Entry 6Q3Q (X-ray diffraction, 2.00 A resolution); this record covers chains A and a of the 4 polymer chains in the assembly.

Chain A:
Name: Outer envelope protein 64, mitochondrial
UniProtKB: F4KCL7 (OE64M_ARATH); numbering as in UniProt (aligned over 483-603)
Sequence (121 residues; numbered 483 to 603; the number before each row is that of its first residue):
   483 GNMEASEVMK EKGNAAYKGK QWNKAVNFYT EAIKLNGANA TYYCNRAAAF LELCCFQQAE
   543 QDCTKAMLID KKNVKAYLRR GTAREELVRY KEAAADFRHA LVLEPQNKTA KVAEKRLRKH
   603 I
Differences from the reference sequence: engineered mutation E568 (Ser in F4KCL7)

Chain a:
Name: Gly-ser-lys-met-glu-glu-val-asp
Sequence (8 residues; numbered 0 to 7; the number before each row is that of its first residue; numbering starts at 0):
     0 GSKMEEVD

How chain A and chain a interact:
Contacting residue pairs (24; chain A residue first):
  K492(A) - D7(a)  hydrogen bond (side chain-backbone)
  N496(A) - V6(a)
  N496(A) - D7(a)  hydrogen bond (side chain-backbone)
  Y499(A) - M3(a)
  Y499(A) - E4(a)
  Y499(A) - V6(a)  hydrophobic
  Y511(A) - V6(a)
  T523(A) - D7(a)
  N527(A) - V6(a)
  N527(A) - D7(a)  hydrogen bond (side chain-backbone)
  A530(A) - V6(a)  hydrophobic
  V556(A) - S1(a)
  K557(A) - S1(a)
  K557(A) - K2(a)  hydrogen bond (side chain-backbone)
  K557(A) - E5(a)  hydrogen bond (side chain-backbone)
  K557(A) - D7(a)  salt bridge
  L560(A) - M3(a)
  R561(A) - M3(a)  hydrogen bond (side chain-backbone)
  R561(A) - E5(a)  hydrogen bond (side chain-backbone)
  T564(A) - M3(a)
  E586(A) - G0(a)
  E586(A) - S1(a)  hydrogen bond
  N589(A) - S1(a)  hydrogen bond (side chain-backbone)
  T591(A) - M3(a)
Other interface residues (no listed pair), chain A (16 interface residues in all): L533

Overview:
The interface between chain A and chain a involves 16 residues on one side and 8 on the other; the contacts
include 9 hydrogen bonds and 1 salt bridge. Polar pairs include K557(A)-D7(a), K492(A)-D7(a) and
N496(A)-D7(a).
Chain A is Outer envelope protein 64, mitochondrial and chain a is Gly-ser-lys-met-glu-glu-val-asp; the
structure, Arabidopsis OM64 TPR domain, was determined by X-ray diffraction together with 6HPG from the same
study.
